PDB entry 6G2I | electron microscopy, 5.90 A resolution (low resolution: residue-level contacts below are approximate; hydrogen-bond / salt-bridge calls are withheld) | chains G and J of the 18 polymer chains in the assembly

== Chain G (and J) ==
Molecule: Acetyl-CoA carboxylase 1
Source organism: Homo sapiens
Notes: EC 6.4.1.2, 6.3.4.14; chain J of this document is another copy of the same molecule, construct and numbering; everything in this record applies to it too
UniProt: Q13085 (ACACA_HUMAN); numbering as in UniProt (aligned over 1-2346)
Amino-acid sequence (2346 residues; each row starts with the number of its first residue):
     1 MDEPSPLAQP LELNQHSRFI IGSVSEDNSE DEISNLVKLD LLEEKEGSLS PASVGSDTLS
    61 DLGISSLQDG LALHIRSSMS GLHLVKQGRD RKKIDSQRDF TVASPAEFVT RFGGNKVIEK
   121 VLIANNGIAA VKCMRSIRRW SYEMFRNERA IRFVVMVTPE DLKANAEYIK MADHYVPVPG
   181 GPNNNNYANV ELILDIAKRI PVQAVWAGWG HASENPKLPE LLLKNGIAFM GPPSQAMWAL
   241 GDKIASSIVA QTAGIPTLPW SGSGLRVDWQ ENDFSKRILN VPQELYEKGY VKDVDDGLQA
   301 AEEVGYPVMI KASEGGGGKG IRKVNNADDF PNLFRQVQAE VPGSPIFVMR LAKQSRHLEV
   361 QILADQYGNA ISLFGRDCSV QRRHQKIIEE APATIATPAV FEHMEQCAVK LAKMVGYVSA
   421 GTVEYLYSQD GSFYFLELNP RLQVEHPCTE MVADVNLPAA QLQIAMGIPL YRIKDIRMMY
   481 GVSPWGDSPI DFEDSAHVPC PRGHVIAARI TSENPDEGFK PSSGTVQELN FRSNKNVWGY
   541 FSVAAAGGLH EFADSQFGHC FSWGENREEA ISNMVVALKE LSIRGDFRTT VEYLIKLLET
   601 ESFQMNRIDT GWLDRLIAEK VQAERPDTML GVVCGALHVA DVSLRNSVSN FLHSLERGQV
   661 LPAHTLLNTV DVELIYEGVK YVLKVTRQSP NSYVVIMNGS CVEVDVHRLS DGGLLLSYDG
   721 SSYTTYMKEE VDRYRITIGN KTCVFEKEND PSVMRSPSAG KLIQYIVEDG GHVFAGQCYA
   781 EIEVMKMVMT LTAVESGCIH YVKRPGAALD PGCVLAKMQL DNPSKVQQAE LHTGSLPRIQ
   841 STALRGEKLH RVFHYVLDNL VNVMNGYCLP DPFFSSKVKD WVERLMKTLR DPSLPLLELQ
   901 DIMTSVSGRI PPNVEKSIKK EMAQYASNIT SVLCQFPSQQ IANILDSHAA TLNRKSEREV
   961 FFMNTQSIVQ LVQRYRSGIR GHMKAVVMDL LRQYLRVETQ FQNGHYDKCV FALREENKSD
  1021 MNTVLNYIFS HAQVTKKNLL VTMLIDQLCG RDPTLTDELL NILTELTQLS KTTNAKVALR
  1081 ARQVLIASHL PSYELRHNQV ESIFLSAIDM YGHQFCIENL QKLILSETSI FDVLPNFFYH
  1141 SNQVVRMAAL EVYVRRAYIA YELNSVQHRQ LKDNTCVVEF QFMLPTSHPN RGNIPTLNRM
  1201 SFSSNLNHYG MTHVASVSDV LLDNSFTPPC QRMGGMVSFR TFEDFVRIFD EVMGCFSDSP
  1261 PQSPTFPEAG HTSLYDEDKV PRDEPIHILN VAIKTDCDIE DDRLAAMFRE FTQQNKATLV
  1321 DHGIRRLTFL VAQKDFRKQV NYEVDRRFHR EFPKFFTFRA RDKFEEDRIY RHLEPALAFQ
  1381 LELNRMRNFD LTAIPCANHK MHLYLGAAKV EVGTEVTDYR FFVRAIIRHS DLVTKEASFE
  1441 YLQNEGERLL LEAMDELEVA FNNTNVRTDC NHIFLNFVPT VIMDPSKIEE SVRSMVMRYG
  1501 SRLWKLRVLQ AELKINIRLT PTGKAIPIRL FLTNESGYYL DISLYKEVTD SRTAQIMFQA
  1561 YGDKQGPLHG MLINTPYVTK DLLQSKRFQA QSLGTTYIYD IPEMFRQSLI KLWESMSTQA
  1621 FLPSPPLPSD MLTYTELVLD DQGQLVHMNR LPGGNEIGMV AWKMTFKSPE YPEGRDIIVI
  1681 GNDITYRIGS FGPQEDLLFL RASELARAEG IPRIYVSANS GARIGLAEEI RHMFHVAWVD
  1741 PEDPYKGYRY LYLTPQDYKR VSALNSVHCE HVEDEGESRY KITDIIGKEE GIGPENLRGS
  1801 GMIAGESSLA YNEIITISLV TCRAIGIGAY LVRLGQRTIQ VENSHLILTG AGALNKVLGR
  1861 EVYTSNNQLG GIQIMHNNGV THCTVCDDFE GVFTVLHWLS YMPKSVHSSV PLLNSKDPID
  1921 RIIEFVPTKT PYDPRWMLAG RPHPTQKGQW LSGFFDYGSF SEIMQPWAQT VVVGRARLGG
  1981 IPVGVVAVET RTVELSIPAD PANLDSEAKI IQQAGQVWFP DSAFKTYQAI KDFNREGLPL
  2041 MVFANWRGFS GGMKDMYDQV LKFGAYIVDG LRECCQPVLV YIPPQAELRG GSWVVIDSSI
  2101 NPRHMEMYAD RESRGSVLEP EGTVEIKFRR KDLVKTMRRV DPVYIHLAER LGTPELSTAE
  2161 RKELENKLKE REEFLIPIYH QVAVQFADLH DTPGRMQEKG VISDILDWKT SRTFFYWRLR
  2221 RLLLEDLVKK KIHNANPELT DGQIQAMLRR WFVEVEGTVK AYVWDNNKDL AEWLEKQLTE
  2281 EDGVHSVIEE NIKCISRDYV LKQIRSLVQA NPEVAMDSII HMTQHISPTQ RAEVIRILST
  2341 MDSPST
Disordered / not traced: 1-1580, 2338-2346 (chain J: 1-101, 268-277, 512-523, 544-555, 618-624, 708-713, 749-751, 822-831, 840-847, 1189-1229, 1257-1260, 1271-1283, 1334-1351, 1431-1435, 1550-1553, 1561-1563, 1581-2346)
Modified residues: S1263 (phosphoserine; SEP)
Swiss-Prot annotation at these positions:
  - active site: R441
  - binding site (ATP): G315 to G320
  - binding site (Mg(2+)): E424, E437, N439
  - binding site (Mn(2+)): E424, E437, N439
  - binding site (CoA): R1823, K2127, R2129
  - modified residue: M1 (N-acetylmethionine), S5 (Phosphoserine), S23 (Phosphoserine), S25 (Phosphoserine), S29 (Phosphoserine), S34 (Phosphoserine), S48 (Phosphoserine), S50 (Phosphoserine), S53 (Phosphoserine), T58 (Phosphothreonine), S78 (Phosphoserine), S80 (Phosphoserine), S488 (Phosphoserine), T610 (Phosphothreonine), K786 (N6-biotinyllysine), S835 (Phosphoserine), S1201 (Phosphoserine), S1216 (Phosphoserine), S1218 (Phosphoserine), T1227 (Phosphothreonine) and 5 more in UniProt

== How chain G and chain J interact ==
Contacting residue pairs - 30 pairs, chain G then chain J:
  Q2197(G) with R954(J)
  E2198(G) with K955(J)
  G2200(G) with R954(J)
  L2239(G) with Q939(J)
  Q2243(G) with N943(J)
  A2246(G) with D946(J)
  R2249(G) with A949(J); N953(J); R958(J)
  R2250(G) with A942(J); D946(J)
  W2251(G) with Q939(J)
  E2254(G) with R976(J)
  T2258(G) with D295(J); Q299(J); Q973(J)
  V2259(G) with D296(J); Q299(J)
  V2284(G) with N1061(J)
  H2285(G) with E1058(J)
  V2287(G) with R976(J)
  I2288(G) with R976(J)
  E2290(G) with T1056(J); E1058(J)
  N2291(G) with R976(J); S977(J)
  I2295(G) with Q939(J)
  R2305(G) with L933(J)
  T2329(G) with Q1099(J)
  R2336(G) with N1098(J)
Interface residues without a listed pair, chain G (26 interface residues in all): K2199, Y2262, S2286, C2294
Interface residues without a listed pair, chain J (25 interface residues in all): E957, V969, R980, D1057

== In short ==
Chain G and chain J form an interface of 26 and 25 residues respectively. From UniProt: active-site residue
R441(G), 6 ATP-binding residues, 3 Mg2+-binding residues and 3 Mn2+-binding residues on chain G.
Both chains are Acetyl-CoA carboxylase 1 (Homo sapiens). Entry 6G2I (Filament of acetyl-CoA carboxylase and
BRCT domains of BRCA1 (ACC-BRCT) at 5.9 A resolution) was determined by electron microscopy together with 6G2D
and 6G2H from the same study.
